9ITU - chains B and D of the 26 polymer chains in the assembly; structure by electron microscopy, 3.18 A resolution.

== Chain B ==
Protein: ATP synthase subunit alpha
Organism: Chloroflexus aurantiacus J-10-fl
Notes: EC 7.1.2.2
UniProtKB: A9WGS6 (ATPA_CHLAA); numbering as in UniProt (aligned over 1-522)
Chain sequence (522 residues; each row starts with the number of its first residue):
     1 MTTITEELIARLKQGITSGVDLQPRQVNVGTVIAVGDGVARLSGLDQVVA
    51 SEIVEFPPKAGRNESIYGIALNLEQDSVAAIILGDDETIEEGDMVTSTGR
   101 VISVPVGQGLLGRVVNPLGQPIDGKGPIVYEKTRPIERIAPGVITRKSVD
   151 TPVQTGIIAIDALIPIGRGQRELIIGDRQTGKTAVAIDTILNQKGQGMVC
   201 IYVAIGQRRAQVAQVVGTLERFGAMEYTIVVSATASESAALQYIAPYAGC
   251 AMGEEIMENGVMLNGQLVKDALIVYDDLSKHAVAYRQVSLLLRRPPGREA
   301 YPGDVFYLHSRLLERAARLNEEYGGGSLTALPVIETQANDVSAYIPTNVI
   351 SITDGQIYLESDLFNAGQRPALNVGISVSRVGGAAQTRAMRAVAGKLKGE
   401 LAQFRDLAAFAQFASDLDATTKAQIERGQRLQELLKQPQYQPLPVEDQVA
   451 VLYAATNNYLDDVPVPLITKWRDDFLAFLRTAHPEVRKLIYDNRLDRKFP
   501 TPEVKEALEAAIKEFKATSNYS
Not modelled in the structure: 1-22, 521-522
Swiss-Prot annotation at these positions:
  - binding site (ATP): G176 to T183
  - site: S377 (Required for activity)

== Chain D ==
Protein: ATP synthase subunit beta
Organism: Chloroflexus aurantiacus J-10-fl
Notes: EC 7.1.2.2
UniProtKB: A9WGS4 (ATPB_CHLAA); numbering as in UniProt (aligned over 1-471)
Chain sequence (471 residues; numbered 1 to 471; the number before each row is that of its first residue):
     1 MPAKGVIQEIIGVVIRAKFPEDEVPEIYNAIEIPLGNGDRLVCEVQQQLG
    51 NGVVKAVAMGSTDGLRRGLEVIDTGRPIAVPVGPATLGRVFNVLGDPIDG
   101 MGPIGPEVERRPIHRDPPSFEEQNTQAQIFETGIKVIDLIAPFTRGGKTA
   151 IFGGAGVGKTVVIQELIANIAKEQSGFSVFAGVGERSREGNDLIHEMKEA
   201 RIDENTTVFDKTVMVFGQMNEPPGARLRVGLTALTMAEYFRDEGRDILLF
   251 IDNIFRFVQAGSEVSSLLGRMPSQVGYQPTLGTEMGELQERITSTKRGSI
   301 TSMQAVYVPADDYTDPAPATVFSHLDATISLERSIAERAIFPAVDPLAST
   351 SRILDPNIVGEEHYRVAQEVKRVLQRYKDLKDIIAILGMEELSDEDKLTV
   401 QRARKIELFFSQPFTVAQQFTGRPGKYVPVKKTVESFARLLNGEGDHIPE
   451 SFFYMQGDFDDVLAAYEASQK
Not modelled in the structure: 1-2, 469-471
Swiss-Prot annotation at these positions:
  - binding site (ATP): G153 to T160

== How chain B and chain D interact ==
Pairs across the interface - 93 pairs, chain B then chain D:
  L45(B) - R67(D)
  D46(B) - R67(D)
  Q47(B) - R66(D)
  V48(B) - R66(D)
  V48(B) - R67(D)
  V49(B) - D63(D)
  V49(B) - G64(D)
  V49(B) - L65(D)
  A50(B) - T62(D)
  A50(B) - L65(D)  hydrogen bond (backbone-backbone)
  L71(B) - I10(D)
  N72(B) - I11(D)
  L73(B) - E9(D)
  L73(B) - I10(D)  hydrogen bond (backbone-backbone)
  L73(B) - R67(D)
  E74(B) - E9(D)
  E74(B) - R67(D)  hydrogen bond (backbone-side chain)
  Q75(B) - Q8(D)
  Q75(B) - E9(D)
  V78(B) - R67(D)
  E137(B) - D63(D)
  V143(B) - I98(D)  hydrophobic
  V143(B) - N191(D)
  V143(B) - D192(D)
  V143(B) - H195(D)
  V143(B) - Q218(D)
  I144(B) - D99(D)
  I144(B) - G100(D)
  I144(B) - D192(D)
  I144(B) - H195(D)
  R146(B) - S187(D)
  R146(B) - D192(D)  hydrogen bond (backbone-side chain)
  K147(B) - D192(D)
  S148(B) - D192(D)  hydrogen bond (side chain-backbone)
  V149(B) - R188(D)
  R171(B) - R186(D)
  R171(B) - S187(D)
  R171(B) - R188(D)
  R294(B) - I11(D)
  R294(B) - G12(D)
  P295(B) - S266(D)
  R298(B) - S262(D)  hydrogen bond
  R298(B) - V275(D)
  R298(B) - G276(D)
  R298(B) - Y277(D)  hydrogen bond
  G303(B) - E263(D)
  G303(B) - L267(D)
  D304(B) - L267(D)
  F306(B) - M219(D)  hydrophobic
  F306(B) - R226(D)
  F306(B) - Q259(D)
  F306(B) - E263(D)
  Y307(B) - V13(D)  hydrophobic
  Y307(B) - S61(D)
  Y307(B) - M219(D)
  Y307(B) - N220(D)
  Y307(B) - E221(D)
  Y307(B) - P222(D)  hydrophobic
  S310(B) - M219(D)  hydrogen bond (side chain-backbone)
  S310(B) - N220(D)  hydrogen bond (side chain-backbone)
  R311(B) - N220(D)
  E314(B) - R186(D)
  E314(B) - S187(D)  hydrogen bond
  E314(B) - M219(D)
  E314(B) - N220(D)
  I350(B) - Y307(D)
  S351(B) - R186(D)  hydrogen bond (backbone-side chain)
  S351(B) - M219(D)
  I352(B) - R186(D)
  I352(B) - M219(D)
  T353(B) - R186(D)  hydrogen bond (backbone-side chain)
  D354(B) - R188(D)  salt bridge
  G375(B) - R333(D)  hydrogen bond (backbone-side chain)
  G375(B) - E337(D)
  I376(B) - R333(D)
  S377(B) - R333(D)  hydrogen bond (backbone-side chain)
  V378(B) - A155(D)
  V378(B) - G156(D)
  R380(B) - A155(D)
  R380(B) - R186(D)
  R380(B) - R188(D)
  R380(B) - E189(D)
  R391(B) - F420(D)  hydrogen bond (side chain-backbone)
  A402(B) - E337(D)
  R405(B) - E337(D)  salt bridge
  F410(B) - D382(D)
  F410(B) - I386(D)  hydrophobic
  D416(B) - I386(D)
  L417(B) - I386(D)  hydrophobic
  D418(B) - A385(D)
  D418(B) - I386(D)  hydrogen bond (backbone-backbone)
  D418(B) - G388(D)  hydrogen bond (side chain-backbone)
  T421(B) - A385(D)  hydrogen bond (side chain-backbone)
Also at the interface, not in a pair above, chain B (57 interface residues in all): S51, A140, G142, T145, G297, T347, Q356, V381, D406
Also at the interface, not in a pair above, chain D (56 interface residues in all): G60, E196, P223, F255, R256, P309, I384, L387, Q419

== Overview ==
57 residues of chain B face 56 of chain D across their interface, with 18 hydrogen bonds and 2 salt bridges.
Among the polar pairs are D354(B)-R188(D), R405(B)-E337(D) and E74(B)-R67(D). From UniProt: 8 ATP-binding
residues on chain B; 8 ATP-binding residues on chain D.
Chain B is ATP synthase subunit alpha and chain D is ATP synthase subunit beta, both from Chloroflexus
aurantiacus J-10-fl; the structure, Chloroflexus aurantiacus ADP-bound ATP synthase, state 3, was determined
by electron microscopy, deposited together with 9ITJ, 9ITK, 9ITL, 9ITM, 9ITN, 9ITO and 11 further entries.
